Entry 5W6S (X-ray diffraction, 2.26 A resolution); this record covers chain A.

[Chain A]
Name: tailspike protein 2
From: Escherichia phage Cba120
Reference sequence: G3M190 (G3M190_9CAUD); residues 246-921 here = UniProt positions 246-921
Chain sequence (680 residues; row label = number of the first residue in the row):
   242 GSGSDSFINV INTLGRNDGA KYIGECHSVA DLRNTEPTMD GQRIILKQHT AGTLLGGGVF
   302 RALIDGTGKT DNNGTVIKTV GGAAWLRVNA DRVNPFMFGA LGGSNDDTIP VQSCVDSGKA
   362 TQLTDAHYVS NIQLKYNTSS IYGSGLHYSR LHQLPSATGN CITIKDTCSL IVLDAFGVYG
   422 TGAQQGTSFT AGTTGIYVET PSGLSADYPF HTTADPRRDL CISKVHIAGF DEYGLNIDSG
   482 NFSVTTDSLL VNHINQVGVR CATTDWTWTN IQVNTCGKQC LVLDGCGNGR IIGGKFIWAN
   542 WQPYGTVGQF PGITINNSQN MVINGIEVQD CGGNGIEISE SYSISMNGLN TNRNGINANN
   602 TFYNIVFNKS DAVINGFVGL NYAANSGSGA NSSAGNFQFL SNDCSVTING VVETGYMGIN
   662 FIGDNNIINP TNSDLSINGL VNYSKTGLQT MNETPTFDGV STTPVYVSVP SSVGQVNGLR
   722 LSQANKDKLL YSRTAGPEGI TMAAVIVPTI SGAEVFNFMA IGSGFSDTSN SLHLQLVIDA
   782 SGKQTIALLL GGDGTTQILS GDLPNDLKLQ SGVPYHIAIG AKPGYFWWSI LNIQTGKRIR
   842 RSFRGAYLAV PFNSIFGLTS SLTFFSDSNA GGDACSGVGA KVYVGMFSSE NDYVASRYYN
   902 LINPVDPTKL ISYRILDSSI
Disordered / not traced: 242-245
Sequence notes: expression tag (242-245)
Metal / ion sites: K+ near Asn565 (its only coordinating residue here)
Small-molecule neighbours: 4-acetamido-4,6-dideoxy-beta-D-mannopyranose (9WJ): Gln426, Leu445, Pro457, Arg458, Phe483, Trp539
From the paper describing this entry:
  - binding site for alpha-L-fucopyranose: Phe483, Asp506, Lys536, Trp539, Gln570, Asp571, Tyr623
  - binding site for 4-acetamido-4,6-dideoxy-beta-D-mannopyranose: Gln426, Leu445
  - mutagenesis - D571A: decreased expression
  - mutagenesis - D571N: decreased stability
  - mutagenesis - D506A, K536A, Q570A, Y623F: unchanged binding to O157 E. coli
  - mutagenesis - D506A: unchanged catalytic activity on 0157 O-antigen
  - mutagenesis - D506A: unchanged stability
  - mutagenesis - K536A, Q570A, Y623F: unchanged catalytic activity on 0157 O- antigen

[In short]
Bound to chain A: 4-acetamido-4,6-dideoxy-beta-D-mannopyranose. From the paper: a binding site for
alpha-L-fucopyranose at Phe483, Asp506 and Lys536 among others; D571A reduces expression; 6 substitutions were
tested in all.
Chain A is tailspike protein 2 (Escherichia phage Cba120); the structure, Crystal structure of Bacteriophage
CBA120 tailspike protein 2 enzymatically active domain (TSP2dN, orf211) complex with Escherichia ..., was
determined by X-ray diffraction (same publication as 5W6F, 5W6H and 5W6P).
